PDB entry 3JC1 | electron microscopy, 4.00 A resolution | chains Aa and Ad of the 68 polymer chains in the assembly

Chain Aa:
Name: Increased Sodium Tolerance 1 (IST1)
From: Homo sapiens
Notes: fragment: N-terminal domain
Reference sequence: P53990 (IST1_HUMAN); residues 6-187 here = UniProt positions 6-187
Sequence (182 residues; row label = number of the first residue in the row):
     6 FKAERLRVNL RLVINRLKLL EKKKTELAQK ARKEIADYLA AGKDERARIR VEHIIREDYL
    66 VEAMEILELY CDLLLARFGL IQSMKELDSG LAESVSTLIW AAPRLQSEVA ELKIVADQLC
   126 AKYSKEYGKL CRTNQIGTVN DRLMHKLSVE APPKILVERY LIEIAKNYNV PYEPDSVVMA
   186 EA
UniProt features mapped onto this chain:
  - modified residue: Y43 (Phosphotyrosine)

Chain Ad:
Name: Charged multivesicular body protein 1b
From: Homo sapiens
Reference sequence: Q7LBR1 (CHM1B_HUMAN); residues 1-160 here correspond to UniProt positions 4-163 (UniProt number = residue number + 3)
Sequence (160 residues; each row starts with the number of its first residue):
     1 MEKHLFNLKF AAKELSRSAK KCDKEEKAEK AKIEKAIQKG NMEVARIHAE NAIRQKNQAV
    61 NFLRMSARVD AVAARVQTAV TMGKVTKSMA GVVKSMDATL KTMNLEKISA LMDKFEHQFE
   121 TLDVQTQQME DTMSSTTTLT TPQNQVDMLL QEMADEAGLD
Construct notes: conflict E34 (Lys37 in Q7LBR1)
UniProt features mapped onto this chain:
  - region: M129 to M153 (Interaction with IST1)

Chain Aa / chain Ad interface:
Contacting residue pairs (10; chain Aa residue first):
  R16(Aa) with Q128(Ad)
  L17(Aa) with Q128(Ad)
  N20(Aa) with Q128(Ad), hydrogen bond
  R21(Aa) with E120(Ad); T121(Ad), hydrogen bond; V124(Ad)
  L24(Aa) with D123(Ad); V124(Ad)
  L25(Aa) with E120(Ad)
  K28(Aa) with E120(Ad), salt bridge
Also at the interface, not in a pair above, chain Aa (8 interface residues in all): E113
Also at the interface, not in a pair above, chain Ad (8 interface residues in all): H117, Q127, D131

In short:
Chain Aa and chain Ad each contribute 8 residues to their interface, with 2 hydrogen bonds and 1 salt bridge.
Polar contacts include K28(Aa)-E120(Ad), N20(Aa)-Q128(Ad) and R21(Aa)-T121(Ad).
Chain Aa is Increased Sodium Tolerance 1 (IST1) and chain Ad is Charged multivesicular body protein 1b, both
from Homo sapiens; the structure, Electron cryo-microscopy of the IST1-CHMP1B ESCRT-III copolymer, was
determined by electron microscopy.
